PDB entry 2AA9 | X-ray diffraction, 1.50 A resolution | chain A

== Chain A ==
Name: 3-phosphoshikimate 1-carboxyvinyltransferase
From: Escherichia coli
Notes: EC 2.5.1.19
UniProtKB: P0A6D3 (AROA_ECOLI); residues 1-427 here = UniProt positions 1-427
Chain sequence (427 residues; row label = number of the first residue in the row):
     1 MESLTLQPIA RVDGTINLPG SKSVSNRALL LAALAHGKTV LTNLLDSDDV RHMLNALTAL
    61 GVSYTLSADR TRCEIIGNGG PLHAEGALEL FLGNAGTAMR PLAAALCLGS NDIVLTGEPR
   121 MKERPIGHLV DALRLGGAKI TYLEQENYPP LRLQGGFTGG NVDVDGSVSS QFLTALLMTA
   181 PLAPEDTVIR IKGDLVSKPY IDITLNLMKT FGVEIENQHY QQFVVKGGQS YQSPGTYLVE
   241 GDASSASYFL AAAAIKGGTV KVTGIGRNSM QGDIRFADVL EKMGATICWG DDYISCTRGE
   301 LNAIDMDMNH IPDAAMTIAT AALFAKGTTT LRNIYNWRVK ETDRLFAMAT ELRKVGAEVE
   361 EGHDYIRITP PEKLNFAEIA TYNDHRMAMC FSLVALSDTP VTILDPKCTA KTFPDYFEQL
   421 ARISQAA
Residues lining bound ligands: shikimate (SKM; (3R,4S,5R)-3,4,5-trihydroxycyclohex-1-ene-1-carboxylic acid): Lys22, Ser23, Arg27, Thr97, Ser170, Gln171, Tyr200, Pro312, Asp313, Lys340
Swiss-Prot annotation at these positions:
  - active site: Asp313 (Proton acceptor)
  - binding site (3-phosphoshikimate): Lys22, Ser23, Arg27, Ser169, Ser170, Gln171, Ser197, Asp313, Asn336, Lys340
  - binding site (phosphoenolpyruvate): Lys22, Gly96, Arg124, Gln171, Arg344, Arg386, Lys411
  - site (Modified by bromopyruvate): Cys408, Lys411
From the paper describing this entry:
  - binding site for shikimate: Lys22, Ser23, Arg27, Gln171, Asp313, Lys340
  - binding site for formate: Ser169, Ser170, Ser197
  - contacts within the chain: Pro125-Val168 (hydrophobic contact), Val168-Val339 (hydrophobic contact), Pro125-Val339 (hydrophobic contact)

== In short ==
Ligands of chain A: shikimate. From UniProt: active-site residue Asp313, 10 residues binding
3-phosphoshikimate and 7 phosphoenolpyruvate-binding residues. The paper reports a binding site for shikimate
at Lys22, Ser23 and Arg27 among others; a binding site for formate at Ser169, Ser170 and Ser197.
Chain A is 3-phosphoshikimate 1-carboxyvinyltransferase (Escherichia coli); the structure, EPSP synthase
liganded with shikimate, was determined by X-ray diffraction (same publication as 2AAY).
